9K6L - chains B and R of the 5 polymer chains in the assembly; structure by electron microscopy, 2.77 A resolution.

[Chain B]
Protein: Guanine nucleotide-binding protein G(I)/G(S)/G(T) subunit beta-1
From: Homo sapiens
UniProt: P62873 (GBB1_HUMAN); residue numbers follow UniProt; this construct covers 1-340
Sequence (366 residues; each row starts with the number of its first residue):
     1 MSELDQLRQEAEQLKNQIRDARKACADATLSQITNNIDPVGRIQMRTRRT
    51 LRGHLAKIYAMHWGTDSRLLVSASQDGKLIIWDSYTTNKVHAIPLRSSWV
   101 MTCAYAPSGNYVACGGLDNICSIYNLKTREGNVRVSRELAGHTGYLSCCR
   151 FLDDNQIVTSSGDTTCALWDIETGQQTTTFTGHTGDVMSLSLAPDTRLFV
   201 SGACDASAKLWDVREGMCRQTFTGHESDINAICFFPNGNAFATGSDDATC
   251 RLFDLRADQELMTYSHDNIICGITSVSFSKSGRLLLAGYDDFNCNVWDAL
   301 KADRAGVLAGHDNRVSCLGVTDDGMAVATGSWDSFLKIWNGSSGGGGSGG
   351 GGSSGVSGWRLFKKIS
Unresolved in the structure: 1-2, 344-366
Construct notes: expression tag (341-366)
Curated features (UniProtKB/Swiss-Prot):
  - modified residue: Ser2 (N-acetylserine), His266 (Phosphohistidine)

[Chain R]
Protein: exo-alpha-sialidase, Taste receptor type 2 member 16, LgBiT
From: Streptococcus pneumoniae
Notes: EC 3.2.1.18
UniProt: chimeric construct of A0A4J2AMT3, Q9NYV7: residues -478 to -4 from A0A4J2AMT3 (A0A4J2AMT3_STREE) positions 303-777 (UniProt number = residue number + 781); residues 2-291 from Q9NYV7 positions 2-291 (same numbers)
Sequence (1011 residues; each row starts with the number of its first residue; numbers below 1 keep their minus sign (Met-537 is residue -537)):
  -537 MKTIIALSYIFCLVFADYKDDDDAHHHHHHHHHHENLYFQSAHHHHHHSS
  -487 GLEVLFQGPPEGAALTEKTDIFESGRNGNPNKDGIKSYRIPALLKTDKGT
  -437 LIAGADERRLHSSDWGDIGMVIRRSEDNGKTWGDRVTITNLRDNPKASDP
  -387 SIGSPVNIDMVLVQDPETKRIFSIYDMFPEGKGIFGMSSQKEEAYKKIDG
  -337 KTYQILYREGEKGAYTIRENGTVYTPDGKATDYRVVVDPVKPAYSDKGDL
  -287 YKGDQLLGNIYFTTNKTSPFRIAKDSYLWMSYSDDDGKTWSAPQDITPMV
  -237 KADWMKFLGVGPGTGIVLRNGPHKGRILIPVYTTNNVSHLDGSQSSRVIY
  -187 SDDHGKTWHAGEAVNDNRQVDGQKIHSSTMNNRRAQNTESTVVQLNNGDV
  -137 KLFMRGLTGDLQVATSKDGGVTWEKDIKRYPQVKDVYVQMSAIHTMHEGK
   -87 EYIILSNAGGPKRENGMVHLARVEENGELTWLKHNPIQKGEFAYNSLQEL
   -37 GNGEYGILYEHTEKGQNAYTLSFRKFNWEFLSKNGSGSGIPIQLTVFFMI
    13 IYVLESLTIIVQSSLIVAVLGREWLQVRRLMPVDMILISLGISRFCLQWA
    63 SMLNNFCSYFNLNYVLCNLTITWEFFNILTFWLNSLLTVFYCIKVSSFTH
   113 HIFLWLRWRILRLFPWILLGCLMITCVTIIPSAIGNYIQIQLLTMEHLPR
   163 NSTVTDKLENFHQYQFQAHTVALVIPFILFLASTIFLMASLTKQIQHHST
   213 GHCNPSMKARFTALRSLAVLFIVFTSYFLTILITIIGTLFDKRCWLWVWE
   263 AFVYAFILMHSTSLMLSSPTLKRILKGKCGSGSGGSGSGGSGSGGSGSGS
   313 SGGVFTLEDFVGDWEQTAAYNLDQVLEQGGVSSLLQNLAVSVTPIQRIVR
   363 SGENALKIDIHVIIPYEGLSADQMAQIEEVFKVVYPVDDHHFKVILPYGT
   413 LVIDGVTPNMLNYFGRPYEGIAVFDGKKITVTGTLWNGNKIIDERLITPD
   463 GSMLFRVTINS
Unresolved in the structure: -537 to 1, 156-170, 288-473
Cystine bridges: Cys69-Cys79
Construct notes: initiating methionine (-537); expression tag (-536 to -479); linker (-3 to 1); engineered mutation Cys133 (Ser in Q9NYV7)
Curated features (UniProtKB/Swiss-Prot):
  - glycosylation (N-linked (GlcNAc...) asparagine): Asn80, Asn163

[How chain B and chain R interact]
Residue-residue contacts - 5 pairs, chain B then chain R:
  Arg52(B) - Gln38(R)
  Arg52(B) - Val39(R)  hydrogen bond (side chain-backbone)
  Arg52(B) - Arg40(R)
  Leu55(B) - Arg41(R)
  Phe335(B) - Val39(R)
Interface residues without a listed pair, chain B (4 interface residues in all): Asp312
Interface residues without a listed pair, chain R (5 interface residues in all): Glu35

[Summary]
4 residues of chain B and 5 residues of chain R are in contact; the contacts include 1 hydrogen bond. The
hydrogen-bonded pair is Arg52(B)-Val39(R).
Here chain B is Guanine nucleotide-binding protein G(I)/G(S)/G(T) subunit beta-1 (Homo sapiens) and chain R is
exo-alpha-sialidase, Taste receptor type 2 member 16, LgBiT (Streptococcus pneumoniae). Entry 9K6L (Cryo-EM
structure of GPCR16-Gi2 complex) was determined by electron microscopy together with 9KPD, 9KPE and 9KPF from
the same study.
